7Q5S - chains A and J of the 12 polymer chains in the assembly; structure by electron microscopy, 4.47 A resolution (low resolution: residue-level contacts below are approximate; hydrogen-bond / salt-bridge calls are withheld).

# Chain A (and J)
Molecule: 3-oxoacyl-[acyl-carrier-protein] reductase
Organism: Chaetomium thermophilum var. thermophilum DSM 1495
Notes: chain J of this document is another copy of the same molecule, construct and numbering; everything in this record applies to it too
Reference sequence: G0S866 (G0S866_CHATD); the author numbering skips numbers that UniProt does not, so the offset changes along the chain: 1-1711 = UniProt 1-1711; 1713-1866 = UniProt 1712-1865
Sequence (1865 residues; each row starts with the number of its first residue; note: 1 number in that range is skipped by the numbering (no residue carries it; nothing is unmodelled there)):
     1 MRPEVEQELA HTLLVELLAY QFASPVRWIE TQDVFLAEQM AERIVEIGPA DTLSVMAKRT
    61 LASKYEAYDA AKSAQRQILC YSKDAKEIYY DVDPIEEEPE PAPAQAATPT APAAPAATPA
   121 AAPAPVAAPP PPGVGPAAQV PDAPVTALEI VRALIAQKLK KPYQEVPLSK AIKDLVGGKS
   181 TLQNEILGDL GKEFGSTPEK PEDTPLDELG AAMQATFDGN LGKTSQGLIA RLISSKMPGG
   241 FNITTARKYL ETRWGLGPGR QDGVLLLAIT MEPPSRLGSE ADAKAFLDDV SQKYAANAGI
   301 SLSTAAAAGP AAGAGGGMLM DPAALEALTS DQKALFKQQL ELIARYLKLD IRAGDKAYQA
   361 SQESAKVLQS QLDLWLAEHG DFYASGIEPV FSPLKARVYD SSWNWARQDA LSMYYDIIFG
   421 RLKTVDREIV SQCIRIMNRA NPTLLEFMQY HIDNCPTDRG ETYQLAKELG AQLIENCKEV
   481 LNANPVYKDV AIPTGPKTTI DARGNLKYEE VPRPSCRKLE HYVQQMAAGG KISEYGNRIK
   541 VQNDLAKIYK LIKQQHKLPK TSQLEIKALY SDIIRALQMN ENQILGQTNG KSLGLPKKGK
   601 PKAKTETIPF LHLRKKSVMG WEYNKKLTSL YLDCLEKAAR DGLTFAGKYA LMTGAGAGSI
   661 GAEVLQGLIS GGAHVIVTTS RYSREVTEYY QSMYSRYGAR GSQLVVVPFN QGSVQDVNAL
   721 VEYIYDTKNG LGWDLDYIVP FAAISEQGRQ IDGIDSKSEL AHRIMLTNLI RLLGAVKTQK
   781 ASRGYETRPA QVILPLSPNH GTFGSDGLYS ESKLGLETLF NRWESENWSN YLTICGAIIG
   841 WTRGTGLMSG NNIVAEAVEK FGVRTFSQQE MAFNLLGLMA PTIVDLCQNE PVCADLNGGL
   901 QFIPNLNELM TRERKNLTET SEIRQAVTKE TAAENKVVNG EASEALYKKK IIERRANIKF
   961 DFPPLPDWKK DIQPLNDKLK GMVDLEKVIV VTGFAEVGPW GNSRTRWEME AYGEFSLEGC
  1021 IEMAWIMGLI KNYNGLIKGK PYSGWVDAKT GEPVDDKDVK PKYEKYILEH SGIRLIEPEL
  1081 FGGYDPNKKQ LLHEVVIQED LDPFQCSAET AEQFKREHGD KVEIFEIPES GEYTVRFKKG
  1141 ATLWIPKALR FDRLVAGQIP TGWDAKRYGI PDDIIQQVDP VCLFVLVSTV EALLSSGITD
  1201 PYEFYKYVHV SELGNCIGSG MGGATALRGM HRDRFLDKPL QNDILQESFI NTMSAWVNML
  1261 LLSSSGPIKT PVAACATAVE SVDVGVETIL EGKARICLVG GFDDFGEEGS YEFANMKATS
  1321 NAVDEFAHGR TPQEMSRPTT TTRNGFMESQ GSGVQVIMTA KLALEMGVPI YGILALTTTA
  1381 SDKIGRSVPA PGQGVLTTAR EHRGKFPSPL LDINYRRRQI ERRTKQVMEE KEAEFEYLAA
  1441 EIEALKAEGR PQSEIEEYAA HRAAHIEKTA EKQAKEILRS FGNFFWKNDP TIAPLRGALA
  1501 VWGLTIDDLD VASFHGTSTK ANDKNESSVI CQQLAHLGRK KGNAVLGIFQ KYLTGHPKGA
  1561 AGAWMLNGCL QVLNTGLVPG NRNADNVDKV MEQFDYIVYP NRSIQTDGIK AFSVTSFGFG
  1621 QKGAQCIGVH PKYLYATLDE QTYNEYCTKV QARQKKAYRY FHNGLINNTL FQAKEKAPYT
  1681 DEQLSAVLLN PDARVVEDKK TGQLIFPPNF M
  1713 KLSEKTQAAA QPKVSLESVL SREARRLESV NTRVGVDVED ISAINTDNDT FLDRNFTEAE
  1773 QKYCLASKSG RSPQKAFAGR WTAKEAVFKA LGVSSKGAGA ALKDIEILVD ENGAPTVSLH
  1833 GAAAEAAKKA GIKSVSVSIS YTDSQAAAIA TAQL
Not modelled in the structure: 91-321, 536-606, 1713-1725
Reported in the primary citation:
  - conformationally variable residues (domain motion): Asn1709 to Arg1738

# How chain A and chain J interact
Residue-residue contacts - 79 pairs, chain A then chain J:
  Thr329(A) with Tyr346(J)
  Gln332(A) with Tyr346(J)
  Lys333(A) with Leu347(J)
  Phe336(A) with Ile343(J); Tyr346(J); Leu347(J)
  Leu340(A) with Leu340(J); Leu349(J)
  Ile343(A) with Phe336(J)
  Tyr346(A) with Thr329(J); Gln332(J); Phe336(J)
  Leu347(A) with Lys333(J); Phe336(J)
  Ile351(A) with Ile351(J)
  Gly354(A) with Gly354(J); Asp355(J)
  Asp355(A) with Gly354(J)
  Ala357(A) with Tyr358(J)
  Tyr358(A) with Ala357(J); Tyr358(J); Ser361(J)
  Ser361(A) with Tyr358(J); Ser361(J); Gln362(J)
  Gln362(A) with Ser361(J)
  Ala365(A) with Leu368(J)
  Leu368(A) with Ala365(J); Leu368(J); Gln369(J); Leu372(J)
  Gln369(A) with Leu368(J)
  Gln371(A) with Leu372(J); Trp375(J)
  Leu372(A) with Leu368(J); Gln371(J)
  Leu374(A) with Pro389(J)
  Trp375(A) with Gln371(J); Trp375(J)
  Ala377(A) with Val714(J); Gln715(J)
  Glu378(A) with Gly712(J); Ser713(J); Val714(J); Gln715(J); Arg763(J)
  His379(A) with His379(J); Tyr383(J)
  Tyr383(A) with His379(J)
  Gly712(A) with Glu378(J)
  Ser713(A) with Glu378(J)
  Val714(A) with Ala377(J); Glu378(J)
  Gln715(A) with Ala377(J); Glu378(J)
  Gln750(A) with Asn827(J)
  Ile751(A) with Arg822(J); Glu826(J); Trp828(J)
  Ile754(A) with Arg771(J)
  Glu759(A) with Arg771(J)
  His762(A) with His762(J)
  Arg763(A) with Glu378(J)
  Arg771(A) with Ile754(J); Glu759(J)
  His800(A) with Asn821(J)
  Gly801(A) with Ser825(J)
  Glu811(A) with Thr818(J); Arg822(J)
  Leu814(A) with Thr818(J)
  Thr818(A) with Glu811(J); Leu814(J)
  Asn821(A) with His800(J)
  Arg822(A) with Ile751(J); Glu811(J)
  Ser825(A) with Gly801(J)
  Glu826(A) with Ile751(J)
  Asn827(A) with Gln750(J)
  Trp828(A) with Ile751(J)
Other interface residues (no listed pair), chain A (56 interface residues in all): Ala344, Leu349, Ser364, Ile387, Glu388, Pro389, Asp755, Leu819
Other interface residues (no listed pair), chain J (57 interface residues in all): Ala344, Ser364, Leu374, Ile387, Glu388, Asp755, Gly815, Leu819

# In short
The interface between chain A and chain J involves 56 residues on one side and 57 on the other. From the
paper: conformational variability at Asn1709(A).
Chain A and chain J are both 3-oxoacyl-[acyl-carrier-protein] reductase (Chaetomium thermophilum var.
thermophilum DSM 1495); the structure, Protein community member fatty acid synthase complex from C.
thermophilum, was determined by electron microscopy (same publication as 7Q5Q and 7Q5R).
